Entry 8Z9H (electron microscopy, 2.70 A resolution); this record covers chains I and K of the 11 polymer chains in the assembly.

== Chain I ==
Name: RNA-directed RNA polymerase catalytic subunit
Organism: Thogoto virus (isolate SiAr 126)
Notes: EC 2.7.7.48
Reference sequence: O41353 (RDRP_THOGV); residues 1-710 here = UniProt positions 1-710
Chain sequence (710 residues; each row starts with the number of its first residue):
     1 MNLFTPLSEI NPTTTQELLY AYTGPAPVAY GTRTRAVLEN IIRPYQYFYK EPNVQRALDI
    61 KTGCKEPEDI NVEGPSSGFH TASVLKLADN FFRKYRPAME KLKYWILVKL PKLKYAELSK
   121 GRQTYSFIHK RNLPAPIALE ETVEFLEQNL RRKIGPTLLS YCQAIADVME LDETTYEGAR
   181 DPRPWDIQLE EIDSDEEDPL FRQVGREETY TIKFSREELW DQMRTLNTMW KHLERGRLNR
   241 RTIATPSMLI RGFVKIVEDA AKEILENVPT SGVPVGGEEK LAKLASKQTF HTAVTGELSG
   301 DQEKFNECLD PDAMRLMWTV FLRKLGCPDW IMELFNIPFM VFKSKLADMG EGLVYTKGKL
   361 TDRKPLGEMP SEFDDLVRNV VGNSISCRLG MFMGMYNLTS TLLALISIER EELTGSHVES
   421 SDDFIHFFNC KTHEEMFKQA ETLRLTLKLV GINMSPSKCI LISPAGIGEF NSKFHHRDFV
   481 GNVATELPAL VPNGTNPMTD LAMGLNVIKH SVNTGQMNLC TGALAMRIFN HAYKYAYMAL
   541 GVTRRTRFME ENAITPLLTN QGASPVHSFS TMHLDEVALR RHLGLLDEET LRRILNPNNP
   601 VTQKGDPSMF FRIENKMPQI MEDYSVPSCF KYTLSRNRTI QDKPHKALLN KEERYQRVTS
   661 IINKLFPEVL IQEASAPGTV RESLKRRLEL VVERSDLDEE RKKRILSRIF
Disordered / not traced: 178-209, 275-278, 603-621, 636-710
Differences from the reference sequence: conflict Leu7 (Arg in O41353), Trp230 (Cys in O41353)

== Chain K ==
Molecule: 9-nt RNA strand
Sequence (9 nucleotides; numbered 2 to 10; the number before each row is that of its first residue):
     2 GCAAAAACA
Residues lining bound ligands: V9G (7-methyl-guanosine-5'-triphosphate-5'-(2'-O-methyl)-adenosine): G2, C3, A10

== Interface between chain I and chain K ==
Pairs across the interface (13):
  Val28(I) - A6(K)  phosphate contact
  Ala29(I) - A6(K)  phosphate contact
  Tyr30(I) - A4(K)  hydrogen bond to the sugar
  Tyr30(I) - A5(K)  sugar contact
  Tyr30(I) - A6(K)  hydrogen bond to the phosphate
  Tyr30(I) - A7(K)  base contact
  Tyr30(I) - A8(K)  sugar contact
  Gly31(I) - A7(K)  phosphate contact
  Gly31(I) - A8(K)  hydrogen bond to the sugar
  Thr32(I) - A7(K)  hydrogen bond to the phosphate
  Arg240(I) - A6(K)  phosphate contact
  Val354(I) - A7(K)  phosphate contact
  Thr361(I) - A7(K)  sugar contact
Interface residues without a listed pair, chain I (10 interface residues in all): Trp230, Arg363

== Summary ==
Chain I and chain K form an interface of 10 and 5 residues respectively, with 4 hydrogen bonds. Among the
polar pairs are Tyr30(I)-A4(K), Gly31(I)-A8(K) and Tyr30(I)-A6(K). Ligands of chain K: compound V9G.
Chain I is RNA-directed RNA polymerase catalytic subunit (Thogoto virus (isolate SiAr 126)) and chain K is a
9-nt RNA strand; the structure, Cryo-EM structure of Thogoto virus polymerase in a transcription
elongation-reception conformation, was determined by electron microscopy together with 8Z85, 8Z8J, 8Z8N, 8Z8X,
8Z90, 8Z97 and 3 further entries from the same study.
